3NS1 - chains C and L of the 6 polymer chains in the assembly; structure by X-ray diffraction, 2.60 A resolution.

[Chain C (and L)]
Name: Xanthine dehydrogenase/oxidase
Organism: Bos taurus
Notes: EC 1.17.1.4, 1.17.3.2; fragment: molybdenum binding domain; chain L of this document is another copy of the same molecule, construct and numbering; everything in this record applies to it too
UniProtKB: P80457 (XDH_BOVIN); residue numbers follow UniProt; this construct covers 571-1325
Amino-acid sequence (755 residues; numbered 571 to 1325; the number before each row is that of its first residue):
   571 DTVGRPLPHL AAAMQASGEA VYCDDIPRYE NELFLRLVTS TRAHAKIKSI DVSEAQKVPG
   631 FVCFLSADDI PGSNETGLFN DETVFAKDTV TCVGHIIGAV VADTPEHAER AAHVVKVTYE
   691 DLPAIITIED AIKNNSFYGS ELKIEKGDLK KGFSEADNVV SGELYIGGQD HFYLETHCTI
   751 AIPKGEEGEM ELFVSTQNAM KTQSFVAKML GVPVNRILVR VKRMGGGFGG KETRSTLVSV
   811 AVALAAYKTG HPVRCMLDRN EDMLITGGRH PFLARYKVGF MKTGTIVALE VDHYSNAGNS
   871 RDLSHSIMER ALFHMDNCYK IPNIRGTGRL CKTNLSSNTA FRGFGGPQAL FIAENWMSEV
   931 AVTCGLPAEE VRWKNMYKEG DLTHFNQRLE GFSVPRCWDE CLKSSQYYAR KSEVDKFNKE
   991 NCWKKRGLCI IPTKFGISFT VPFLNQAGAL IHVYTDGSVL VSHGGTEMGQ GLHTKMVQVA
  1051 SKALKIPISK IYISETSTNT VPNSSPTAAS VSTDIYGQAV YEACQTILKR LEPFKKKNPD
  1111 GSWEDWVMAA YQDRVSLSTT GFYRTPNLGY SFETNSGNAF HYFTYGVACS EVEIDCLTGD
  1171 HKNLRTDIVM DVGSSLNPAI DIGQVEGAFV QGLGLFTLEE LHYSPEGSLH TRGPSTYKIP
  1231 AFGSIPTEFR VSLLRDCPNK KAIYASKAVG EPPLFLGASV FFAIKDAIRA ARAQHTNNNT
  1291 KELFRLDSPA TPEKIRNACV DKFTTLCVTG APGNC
Small-molecule neighbours:
  - MTE (phosphonic acidmono-(2-amino-5,6-dimercapto-4-oxo-3,7,8a,9,10,10a-hexahydro-4H-8-oxa-1,3,9,10-tetraaza-anthracen-7-ylmethyl)ester): Gly-796, Gly-797, Phe-798, Gly-799, Arg-912, Met-1038, Gly-1039, Gln-1040, Leu-1042, Thr-1077, Ala-1078, Ala-1079, Ser-1080, Val-1081, Ser-1082, Thr-1083, Gln-1194, Gly-1260, Glu-1261
  - 9H-purine-6-thiol (PM6): Glu-802, Leu-873, Ser-876, Arg-880, Phe-914, Ser-1008, Phe-1009, Thr-1010, Val-1011, Leu-1014, Ala-1078, Ala-1079
Swiss-Prot annotation at these positions:
  - active site: Glu-1261 (Proton acceptor)
  - binding site (Mo-molybdopterin): Gln-767, Phe-798, Arg-912, Ala-1079
  - binding site (substrate): Glu-802, Arg-880, Phe-914, Thr-1010
Reported in the primary citation:
  - binding site for 9H-purine-6-thiol: Phe-914, Phe-1009
  - conformationally variable residues: Thr-1010
  - catalytic residues: Glu-802, Arg-880 (proposed by the authors, not directly observed)

[Chain C / chain L interface]
Contacting residue pairs (109; chain C residue first):
  Met-584(C) / Glu-756(L)
  Met-584(C) / Glu-757(L)
  Glu-589(C) / Gly-755(L)
  Glu-589(C) / Glu-756(L)
  Ala-590(C) / Glu-756(L)
  Val-591(C) / Lys-754(L)
  Val-591(C) / Glu-756(L)  hydrogen bond (backbone-side chain)
  Pro-597(C) / Tyr-599(L)
  Arg-598(C) / Tyr-599(L)
  Arg-598(C) / Glu-600(L)  salt bridge
  Tyr-599(C) / Pro-597(L)
  Tyr-599(C) / Arg-598(L)
  Tyr-599(C) / Tyr-599(L)
  Glu-600(C) / Arg-598(L)  salt bridge
  Glu-600(C) / Glu-600(L)
  Lys-754(C) / Val-591(L)
  Gly-755(C) / Glu-589(L)
  Glu-756(C) / Met-584(L)
  Glu-756(C) / Glu-589(L)
  Glu-756(C) / Ala-590(L)
  Glu-756(C) / Val-591(L)  hydrogen bond (side chain-backbone)
  Glu-756(C) / Lys-792(L)  salt bridge
  Glu-756(C) / Arg-793(L)  salt bridge
  Glu-757(C) / Met-584(L)
  Glu-757(C) / Tyr-1062(L)
  Glu-759(C) / Lys-792(L)  salt bridge
  Glu-759(C) / Tyr-1062(L)  hydrogen bond
  Glu-759(C) / Ser-1064(L)  hydrogen bond
  Glu-761(C) / Arg-790(L)  salt bridge
  Gln-773(C) / Tyr-1024(L)
  Pro-783(C) / Asp-1026(L)
  Pro-783(C) / Ser-1028(L)
  Val-784(C) / Tyr-1024(L)  hydrophobic
  Val-784(C) / Asp-1026(L)  hydrogen bond (backbone-side chain)
  Val-784(C) / Ser-1028(L)
  Asn-785(C) / Ser-1028(L)  hydrogen bond (backbone-side chain)
  Asn-785(C) / Val-1029(L)  hydrogen bond (side chain-backbone)
  Asn-785(C) / Lys-1060(L)
  Asn-785(C) / Tyr-1062(L)
  Arg-786(C) / Tyr-1062(L)
  Arg-790(C) / Glu-761(L)  salt bridge
  Arg-790(C) / Arg-790(L)
  Lys-792(C) / Glu-756(L)
  Lys-792(C) / Glu-759(L)  salt bridge
  Arg-793(C) / Glu-756(L)  salt bridge
  Pro-1012(C) / Arg-1124(L)  hydrogen bond (backbone-side chain)
  Phe-1013(C) / Tyr-1121(L)
  Phe-1013(C) / Gln-1122(L)
  Phe-1013(C) / Arg-1124(L)
  Asn-1015(C) / Arg-1124(L)  hydrogen bond (backbone-side chain)
  Gln-1016(C) / Tyr-1121(L)
  Gln-1016(C) / Arg-1124(L)
  Leu-1020(C) / Leu-1020(L)  hydrophobic
  His-1022(C) / Asn-1069(L)  hydrogen bond (side chain-backbone)
  His-1022(C) / Thr-1070(L)
  His-1022(C) / Pro-1072(L)
  Val-1023(C) / Asn-1073(L)  hydrogen bond (backbone-side chain)
  Tyr-1024(C) / Gln-773(L)
  Tyr-1024(C) / Val-784(L)  hydrophobic
  Tyr-1024(C) / Thr-1068(L)  hydrogen bond (side chain-backbone)
  Tyr-1024(C) / Pro-1072(L)  hydrophobic
  Tyr-1024(C) / Asn-1073(L)
  Thr-1025(C) / Asn-1073(L)
  Asp-1026(C) / Pro-783(L)
  Asp-1026(C) / Val-784(L)  hydrogen bond (side chain-backbone)
  Ser-1028(C) / Val-784(L)
  Ser-1028(C) / Asn-785(L)  hydrogen bond (side chain-backbone)
  Val-1029(C) / Asn-785(L)  hydrogen bond (backbone-side chain)
  Leu-1030(C) / Asn-785(L)
  Lys-1060(C) / Asn-785(L)
  Tyr-1062(C) / Glu-757(L)
  Tyr-1062(C) / Glu-759(L)  hydrogen bond
  Tyr-1062(C) / Asn-785(L)
  Tyr-1062(C) / Arg-786(L)
  Ser-1064(C) / Glu-759(L)  hydrogen bond
  Thr-1068(C) / Tyr-1024(L)  hydrogen bond (backbone-side chain)
  Asn-1069(C) / His-1022(L)  hydrogen bond (backbone-side chain)
  Asn-1069(C) / Thr-1070(L)
  Thr-1070(C) / His-1022(L)
  Thr-1070(C) / Asn-1069(L)
  Pro-1072(C) / His-1022(L)
  Pro-1072(C) / Tyr-1024(L)  hydrophobic
  Pro-1072(C) / Ser-1128(L)
  Asn-1073(C) / Val-1023(L)  hydrogen bond (side chain-backbone)
  Asn-1073(C) / Tyr-1024(L)
  Asn-1073(C) / Thr-1025(L)
  Asn-1073(C) / Tyr-1121(L)
  Asn-1073(C) / Leu-1127(L)
  Tyr-1121(C) / Phe-1013(L)  hydrophobic
  Tyr-1121(C) / Leu-1014(L)
  Tyr-1121(C) / Gln-1016(L)
  Tyr-1121(C) / Asn-1073(L)
  Gln-1122(C) / Phe-1013(L)
  Asp-1123(C) / Arg-1134(L)
  Arg-1124(C) / Pro-1012(L)  hydrogen bond (side chain-backbone)
  Arg-1124(C) / Phe-1013(L)
  Arg-1124(C) / Asn-1015(L)  hydrogen bond (side chain-backbone)
  Arg-1124(C) / Gln-1016(L)
  Arg-1124(C) / Phe-1132(L)
  Arg-1124(C) / Arg-1134(L)
  Arg-1124(C) / Thr-1135(L)  hydrogen bond (side chain-backbone)
  Ser-1126(C) / Phe-1132(L)
  Leu-1127(C) / Asn-1073(L)
  Ser-1128(C) / Pro-1072(L)
  Phe-1132(C) / Arg-1124(L)
  Phe-1132(C) / Ser-1126(L)
  Arg-1134(C) / Asp-1123(L)  hydrogen bond (side chain-backbone)
  Arg-1134(C) / Arg-1124(L)
  Thr-1135(C) / Arg-1124(L)  hydrogen bond (backbone-side chain)
Other interface residues (no listed pair), chain C (60 interface residues in all): Asn-601, Leu-788, Leu-1014, Ile-1061, Val-1125, Thr-1129, Thr-1130
Other interface residues (no listed pair), chain L (60 interface residues in all): Asn-601, Leu-788, Leu-1030, Ile-1061, Val-1125, Thr-1129, Thr-1130

[Summary]
The chain C/chain L interface involves 60 residues from each chain, with 25 hydrogen bonds and 9 salt bridges.
Polar pairs include Arg-598(C)/Glu-600(L), Glu-756(C)/Lys-792(L) and Glu-756(C)/Arg-793(L). Ligands of chain
C: compound MTE and 9H-purine-6-thiol. From the paper: catalytic residues Glu-802(C) and Arg-880(C); a binding
site for 9H-purine-6-thiol at Phe-914(C) and Phe-1009(C).
Both chains are Xanthine dehydrogenase/oxidase (Bos taurus). Entry 3NS1 (Crystal Structure of Bovine Xanthine
Oxidase in Complex with 6-Mercaptopurine) was determined by X-ray diffraction (same publication as 3NRZ).
